4R50 - chain A; structure by X-ray diffraction, 2.85 A resolution.

Chain A:
Protein: Potassium channel protein
From: Bacillus cereus ATCC 14579
UniProt: Q81HW2 (Q81HW2_BACCR); aligned to UniProt positions 20-109 over residues 20-109 (the alignment contains insertions or deletions, so no single offset holds)
Chain sequence (96 residues; each row starts with the number of its first residue):
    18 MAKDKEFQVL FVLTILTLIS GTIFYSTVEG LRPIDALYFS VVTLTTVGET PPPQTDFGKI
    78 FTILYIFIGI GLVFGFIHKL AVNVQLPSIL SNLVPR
Disordered / not traced: 18-21, 111-113
Construct notes: expression tag (18-19, 110-113); engineered mutation Glu66 (Asp in Q81HW2), Thr67 (Gly in Q81HW2), Pro68 (Asn in Q81HW2), Pro69 (Phe in Q81HW2)
Small-molecule neighbours:
  - glycine (GLY), molecule 1: Glu46, Leu48, Phe56, Thr67, Pro68, Pro69, Pro70
  - glycine (GLY), molecule 2: Leu48, Asp52, Phe56, Thr67, Pro68, Pro69, Lys76
Reported in the primary citation:
  - conformationally variable residues (side-chain flip): Val64, Glu66
  - contacts within the chain: Tyr55-Glu66 (hydrogen bond), Glu66-Thr67 (water-mediated contact)
  - interface residues: Glu66

Summary:
Chain A binds glycine. From the paper: the interface residue Glu66; conformational variability at Val64 and
Glu66.
Chain A is Potassium channel protein (Bacillus cereus ATCC 14579); the structure, Crystal Structure of CNG
mimicking NaK-ETPP mutant cocrystallized with Li+, was determined by X-ray diffraction, deposited together
with 4R6Z, 4R7C, 4R8C, 4RAI and 4RO2.
